5KL7 - chains A and B of the 3 polymer chains in the assembly; structure by X-ray diffraction, 1.58 A resolution.

Chain A:
Name: Wilms tumor protein
Organism: Homo sapiens
Reference sequence: P19544 (WT1_HUMAN), isoform P19544-2; residues 350-437 here correspond to UniProt positions 333-420 (UniProt number = residue number - 17)
Chain sequence (93 residues; numbered 345 to 437; the number before each row is that of its first residue):
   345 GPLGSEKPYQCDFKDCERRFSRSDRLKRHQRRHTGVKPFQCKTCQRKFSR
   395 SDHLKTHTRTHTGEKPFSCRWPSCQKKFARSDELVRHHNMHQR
Unresolved in the structure: 345-349, 437
Sequence notes: expression tag (345-349); engineered mutation Arg-369 (Gln352 in P19544)
Metal / ion sites: Zn2+ site 1: Cys-355, Cys-360, His-373, His-377; Zn2+ site 2: Cys-385, Cys-388, His-401, His-405; Zn2+ site 3: Cys-413, Cys-418, His-431, His-435
Reported in the primary citation:
  - binding site for the 11-nt DNA strand (chain B): Arg-366, Arg-369, Arg-372
  - conformationally variable residues: Arg-366
  - contacts within the chain: Arg-366/Asp-368 (salt bridge)

Chain B:
Molecule: 11-nt DNA strand
Sequence (11 nucleotides; row label = number of the first residue in the row):
     1 AGCGTGGGXGT
Modified / non-standard residues: 1CC (5-carboxy-2'-deoxycytidine monophosphate) at position 9

Chain A / chain B interface:
Contacting residue pairs - 31 pairs, chain A then chain B:
  Arg-362(A) with DG7(B), salt bridge to the phosphate
  Phe-364(A) with DG8(B), phosphate contact
  Arg-366(A) with DG10(B), hydrogen bond to the base; DT11(B), hydrogen bond to the base
  Arg-369(A) with 1CC_9(B), base contact; DG10(B), hydrogen bond to the base
  Arg-372(A) with DG7(B), base contact; DG8(B), hydrogen bond to the base; 1CC_9(B), base contact
  His-373(A) with DG7(B), salt bridge to the phosphate
  Arg-376(A) with DG6(B), hydrogen bond to the phosphate; DG7(B), salt bridge to the phosphate
  Lys-381(A) with DT5(B), salt bridge to the phosphate
  Arg-390(A) with DG4(B), hydrogen bond to the phosphate; DT5(B), salt bridge to the phosphate
  Phe-392(A) with DT5(B), phosphate contact
  Arg-394(A) with DG6(B), hydrogen bond to the base; DG7(B), hydrogen bond to the base
  His-397(A) with DT5(B), stacking on the base; DG6(B), hydrogen bond to the base
  His-401(A) with DG4(B), salt bridge to the phosphate
  Thr-404(A) with DC3(B), phosphate contact
  Phe-422(A) with DG2(B), phosphate contact
  Arg-424(A) with DC3(B), base contact; DG4(B), hydrogen bond to the base; DT5(B), hydrogen bond to the base
  Glu-427(A) with DG2(B), sugar contact; DC3(B), base contact
  Arg-430(A) with DA1(B), base contact; DG2(B), hydrogen bond to the base; DC3(B), base contact
Interface residues without a listed pair, chain A (24 interface residues in all): Lys-351, Asp-368, Ser-393, Thr-400, Lys-409, Asp-426

Summary:
Chain A and chain B form an interface of 24 and 11 residues respectively; the contacts include 12 hydrogen
bonds, 6 salt bridges and 1 aromatic stacking contact. Polar contacts include Arg-366(A)/DG10(B),
Arg-366(A)/DT11(B) and Arg-369(A)/DG10(B). From the paper: a binding site for the 11-nt DNA strand (chain B)
at Arg-366(A), Arg-369(A) and Arg-372(A); conformational variability at Arg-366(A).
Chain A is Wilms tumor protein (Homo sapiens) and chain B is an 11-nt DNA strand; the structure, Wilms Tumor
Protein (WT1) ZnF2-4Q369R in complex with carboxylated DNA, was determined by X-ray diffraction (same
publication as 5KL2, 5KL3, 5KL4, 5KL5 and 5KL6).
